7R4E - chains A and B; structure by X-ray diffraction, 3.00 A resolution.

Chain A (and B):
Protein: Acetylcholinesterase
Organism: Mus musculus
Notes: EC 3.1.1.7; chain B of this document is another copy of the same molecule, construct and numbering; everything in this record applies to it too
UniProtKB: P21836 (ACES_MOUSE); residues 1-543 here correspond to UniProt positions 32-574 (UniProt number = residue number + 31)
Chain sequence (543 residues; row label = number of the first residue in the row):
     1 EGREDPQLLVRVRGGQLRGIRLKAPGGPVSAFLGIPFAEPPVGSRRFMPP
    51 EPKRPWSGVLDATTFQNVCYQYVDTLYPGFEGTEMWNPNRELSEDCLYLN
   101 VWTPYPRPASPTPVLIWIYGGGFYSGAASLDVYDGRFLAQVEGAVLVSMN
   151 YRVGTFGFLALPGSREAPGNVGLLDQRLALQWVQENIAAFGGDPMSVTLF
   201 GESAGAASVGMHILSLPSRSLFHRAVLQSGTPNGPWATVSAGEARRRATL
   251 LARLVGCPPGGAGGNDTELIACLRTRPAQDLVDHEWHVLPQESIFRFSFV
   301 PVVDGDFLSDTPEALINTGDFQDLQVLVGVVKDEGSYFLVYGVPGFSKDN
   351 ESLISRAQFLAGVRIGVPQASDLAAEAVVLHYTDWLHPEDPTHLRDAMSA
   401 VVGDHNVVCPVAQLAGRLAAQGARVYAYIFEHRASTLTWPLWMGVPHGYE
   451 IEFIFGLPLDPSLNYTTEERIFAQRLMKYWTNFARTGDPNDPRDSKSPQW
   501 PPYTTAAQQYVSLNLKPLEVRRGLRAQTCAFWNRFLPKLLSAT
Unresolved in the structure: 259-264 (chain B: 1-3, 259-264, 543)
Modified positions: Ser-203 (O-[methyl(2-methylpropoxy)phosphoryl]-L-serine; RVX)
Cystine bridges: Cys-69/Cys-96, Cys-257/Cys-272, Cys-409/Cys-529
Covalent attachments: N-acetylglucosamine (NAG) linked to Asn-350, Asn-464
Residues lining bound ligands:
  - I1X (4-methyl-3-nitro-N-[(2E,4E)-5-[2-[(oxidanylamino)methyl]pyridin-1-yl]penta-2,4-dienyl]benzamide): Tyr-72, Tyr-124, Glu-285, Trp-286, Leu-289, Arg-296, Phe-297, Ser-298, Tyr-337, Phe-338, Tyr-341
  - 2,5,8,11,14,17-hexaoxanonadecan-19-ol (P15): Ala-377, Leu-380, His-381, Gln-527, Ala-530, Phe-531, Phe-535
  - 2-(2-methoxyethoxy)ethanol (PG0), molecule 1: Val-303, Asp-304, Gly-305, Ser-309, Asp-310
  - 2-(2-methoxyethoxy)ethanol (PG0), molecule 2: His-381, Tyr-382, Thr-383, Asp-384, His-393, Thr-528
  - TOE (2-[2-(2-methoxy-ethoxy)-ethoxy]-ethoxyl): Lys-332, Asp-333, Glu-351, Arg-395, Asp-396, Leu-441, Trp-442
Curated features (UniProtKB/Swiss-Prot):
  - active site (Charge relay system): Glu-334, His-447
  - glycosylation (N-linked (GlcNAc...) asparagine): Asn-265, Asn-350, Asn-464
From the paper describing this entry:
  - binding site for I1X: Tyr-124, Trp-286
  - conformationally variable residues (side-chain flip): Trp-286, His-447
  - catalytic residues: Glu-334, His-447 (citing earlier work)

Interface between chain A and chain B:
Residue-residue contacts (31):
  Leu-373(A) / Phe-535(B)  hydrophobic
  Glu-376(A) / Lys-538(B)  salt bridge
  Ala-377(A) / Phe-535(B)  hydrophobic
  Leu-380(A) / Ala-530(B)
  Leu-380(A) / Arg-534(B)
  Leu-380(A) / Phe-535(B)  hydrophobic
  His-381(A) / Gln-527(B)
  Thr-383(A) / Gln-527(B)  hydrogen bond (backbone-side chain)
  Asp-384(A) / Gln-527(B)
  Trp-385(A) / Gln-508(B)  hydrogen bond (backbone-side chain)
  Trp-385(A) / Gln-527(B)  hydrogen bond (backbone-side chain)
  Trp-385(A) / Ala-530(B)
  Trp-385(A) / Arg-534(B)
  Leu-386(A) / Ala-506(B)
  Leu-386(A) / Arg-522(B)
  Leu-386(A) / Gly-523(B)
  His-387(A) / Arg-522(B)
  Gln-508(A) / Trp-385(B)
  Arg-522(A) / Leu-386(B)  hydrogen bond (side chain-backbone)
  Arg-522(A) / His-387(B)  hydrogen bond
  Gln-527(A) / His-381(B)
  Gln-527(A) / Thr-383(B)  hydrogen bond (side chain-backbone)
  Gln-527(A) / Asp-384(B)
  Gln-527(A) / Trp-385(B)
  Ala-530(A) / Trp-385(B)
  Arg-534(A) / Leu-380(B)
  Arg-534(A) / Trp-385(B)
  Phe-535(A) / Ala-377(B)  hydrophobic
  Phe-535(A) / Leu-380(B)
  Lys-538(A) / Glu-376(B)  salt bridge
  Leu-539(A) / Leu-373(B)  hydrophobic
Other interface residues (no listed pair), chain A (22 interface residues in all): Ala-506, Gly-523, Ala-526, Ala-542
Other interface residues (no listed pair), chain B (22 interface residues in all): Ala-507, Ala-526, Leu-539

Summary:
The chain A/chain B interface involves 22 residues from each chain; the contacts include 6 hydrogen bonds and
2 salt bridges. Polar pairs include Glu-376(A)/Lys-538(B), Thr-383(A)/Gln-527(B) and Trp-385(A)/Gln-508(B).
Chain A binds compound I1X, 2-(2-methoxyethoxy)ethanol, compound TOE and
2,5,8,11,14,17-hexaoxanonadecan-19-ol. The paper reports catalytic residues Glu-334(A) and His-447(A); a
binding site for I1X at Tyr-124(A) and Trp-286(A).
Chain A and chain B are both Acetylcholinesterase (Mus musculus); the structure, RVX-inhibited
acetylcholinesterase in complex with
2-((hydroxyimino)methyl)-1-(5-(4-methyl-3-nitrobenzamido)pentyl)pyridinium, was determined by X-ray
diffraction together with 7QYN, 7R02, 7R0A and 7R3C from the same study.
